PDB entry 7D08 | electron microscopy, 4.00 A resolution | chains B and C of the 12 polymer chains in the assembly

Chain B:
Name: ABC transporter ATP-binding protein
Organism: Acinetobacter baumannii
Reference sequence: A0A086HZU3 (A0A086HZU3_ACIBA); residues 2-273 here correspond to UniProt positions 1-272 (UniProt number = residue number - 1)
Sequence (273 residues; numbered 1 to 273; the number before each row is that of its first residue):
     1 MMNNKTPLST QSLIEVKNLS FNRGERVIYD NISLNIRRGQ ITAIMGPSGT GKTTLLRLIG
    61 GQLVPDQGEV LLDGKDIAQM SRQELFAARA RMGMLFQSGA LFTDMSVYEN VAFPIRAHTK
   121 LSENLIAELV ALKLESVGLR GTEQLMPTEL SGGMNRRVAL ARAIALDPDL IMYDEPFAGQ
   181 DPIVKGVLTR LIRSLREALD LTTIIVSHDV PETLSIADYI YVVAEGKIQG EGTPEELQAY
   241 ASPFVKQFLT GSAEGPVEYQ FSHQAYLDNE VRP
Not modelled in the structure: 1-9, 273
Construct notes: initiating methionine (1)
Small-molecule neighbours: ATP (adenosine-5'-triphosphate): Phe-21, Arg-23, Arg-26, Ser-48, Gly-49, Thr-50, Gly-51, Lys-52, Thr-53, Thr-54, Gln-97, Asp-174, Glu-175
From the paper describing this entry:
  - binding site for ATP: Arg-23, Arg-26, Lys-52, Thr-53, Thr-54, Glu-175

Chain C:
Name: Anti-sigma factor antagonist
Organism: Acinetobacter baumannii
Reference sequence: V5V9K5 (V5V9K5_ACIBA); residue numbers follow UniProt; this construct covers 2-95
Sequence (103 residues; each row starts with the number of its first residue):
     1 VVQYLNQELV VSGKIDFENA EQQYQAGLAI IKKQTSFPLI VDLKQLEHGN TLALAVLVQW
    61 LRQTPQKSGL HFKNVPEKML KIIQACHLQE DLHLVLEHHH HHH
Not modelled in the structure: 96-103
Construct notes: expression tag (1, 96-103)

Chain B / chain C interface:
Pairs across the interface (23; chain B residue first):
  Thr-119(B) with Phe-17(C)
  Leu-121(B) with Phe-17(C); Glu-21(C)
  Asn-124(B) with Tyr-24(C), hydrogen bond; Gln-59(C), hydrogen bond (backbone-side chain)
  Leu-125(B) with Gln-59(C)
  Glu-128(B) with Ala-55(C); Val-58(C); Gln-59(C); Arg-62(C), salt bridge
  Leu-129(B) with Thr-51(C); Leu-52(C); Ala-55(C), hydrophobic
  Leu-132(B) with Thr-51(C); Leu-54(C), hydrophobic; Ala-55(C), hydrophobic
  Lys-133(B) with Thr-51(C), hydrogen bond
  Glu-135(B) with Cys-86(C); His-87(C)
  Asp-167(B) with Asn-50(C); Thr-51(C), hydrogen bond (side chain-backbone)
  Glu-197(B) with Lys-81(C)
  Asp-200(B) with Lys-81(C), salt bridge
Also at the interface, not in a pair above, chain B (16 interface residues in all): Lys-120, Ser-136, Leu-166, Ala-198
Also at the interface, not in a pair above, chain C (19 interface residues in all): Glu-18, Ala-20, Lys-78, Ala-85, Leu-88

Summary:
16 residues of chain B and 19 residues of chain C are in contact; the contacts include 4 hydrogen bonds and 2
salt bridges. Polar contacts include Glu-128(B)/Arg-62(C), Asp-200(B)/Lys-81(C) and Asn-124(B)/Tyr-24(C).
Ligands of chain B: ATP. The paper reports a binding site for ATP at Arg-23(B), Arg-26(B) and Lys-52(B) among
others.
Here chain B is ABC transporter ATP-binding protein and chain C is Anti-sigma factor antagonist, both from
Acinetobacter baumannii. Entry 7D08 (Acinetobacter MlaFEDB complex in ATP-bound Vtrans1 conformation) was
determined by electron microscopy together with 7D06, 7D09 and 7D0A from the same study.
